PDB entry 9PLO | electron microscopy, 2.74 A resolution | chains B and G of the 5 polymer chains in the assembly

[Chain B]
Molecule: Guanine nucleotide-binding protein G(I)/G(S)/G(T) subunit beta-1
From: Homo sapiens
UniProtKB: P62873 (GBB1_HUMAN); residues 2-340 here = UniProt positions 2-340
Chain sequence (358 residues; each row starts with the number of its first residue; numbers below 1 keep their minus sign (Met-17 is residue -17)):
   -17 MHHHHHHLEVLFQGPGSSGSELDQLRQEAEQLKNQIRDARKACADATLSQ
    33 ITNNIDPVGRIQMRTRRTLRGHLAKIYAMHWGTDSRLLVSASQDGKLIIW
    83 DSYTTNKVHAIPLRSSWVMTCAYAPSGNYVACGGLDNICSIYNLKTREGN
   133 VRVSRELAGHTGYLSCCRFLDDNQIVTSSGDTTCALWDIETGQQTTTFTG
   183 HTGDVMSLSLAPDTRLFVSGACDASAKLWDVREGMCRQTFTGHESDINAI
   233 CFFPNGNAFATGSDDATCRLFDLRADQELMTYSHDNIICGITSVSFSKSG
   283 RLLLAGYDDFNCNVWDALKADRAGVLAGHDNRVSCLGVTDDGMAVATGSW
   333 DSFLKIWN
Unresolved in the structure: -17 to 5
Sequence notes: expression tag (-17 to 1)
Curated features (UniProtKB/Swiss-Prot):
  - modified residue: Ser2 (N-acetylserine), His266 (Phosphohistidine)
  - natural variant: Leu30 (L30F: In MRD42; uncertain significance), Arg52 (R52G: In MRD42), Gly64 (G64V: In MRD42), Asp76 (D76E: In MRD42; D76G: In MRD42), Gly77 (G77S: In MRD42), Lys78 (K78R: In MRD42), Ile80 (I80N: In MRD42; I80T: In MRD42), His91 (H91R: In MRD42; uncertain significance), Ala92 (A92T: In MRD42), Pro94 (P94S: In MRD42), Leu95 (L95P: In MRD42), Arg96 (R96L: In MRD42), 5 further natural variant entries in UniProt

[Chain G]
Molecule: Guanine nucleotide-binding protein G(I)/G(S)/G(O) subunit gamma-2
From: Homo sapiens
UniProtKB: P59768 (GBG2_HUMAN); residues 1-71 here = UniProt positions 1-71
Chain sequence (71 residues; each row starts with the number of its first residue):
     1 MASNNTASIAQARKLVEQLKMEANIDRIKVSKAAADLMAYCEAHAKEDPL
    51 LTPVPASENPFREKKFFCAIL
Unresolved in the structure: 1-8, 63-71
Curated features (UniProtKB/Swiss-Prot):
  - modified residue: Ala2 (N-acetylalanine), Cys68 (Cysteine methyl ester)
  - lipidation: Cys68 (S-geranylgeranyl cysteine)

[Interface between chain B and chain G]
Residue-residue contacts (77):
  Leu7(B) - Ala12(G)  hydrophobic
  Leu7(B) - Val16(G)
  Glu10(B) - Val16(G)
  Glu10(B) - Lys20(G)  salt bridge
  Ala11(B) - Leu19(G)
  Leu14(B) - Leu19(G)
  Leu14(B) - Lys20(G)
  Leu14(B) - Ala23(G)  hydrophobic
  Gln17(B) - Ala23(G)
  Ile18(B) - Ala23(G)  hydrophobic
  Ile18(B) - Arg27(G)
  Cys25(B) - Arg27(G)
  Cys25(B) - Ile28(G)
  Cys25(B) - Val30(G)
  Ala26(B) - Val30(G)  hydrophobic
  Asp27(B) - Val30(G)
  Asp27(B) - Ser31(G)  hydrogen bond
  Ala28(B) - Val30(G)
  Ala28(B) - Ser31(G)
  Leu30(B) - Ala34(G)  hydrophobic
  Ile33(B) - Ser31(G)
  Ile33(B) - Met38(G)  hydrophobic
  Thr34(B) - Met38(G)
  Ile37(B) - Met38(G)  hydrophobic
  Ile37(B) - Glu42(G)
  Val40(B) - Leu51(G)  hydrophobic
  Met45(B) - Leu50(G)  hydrophobic
  Arg48(B) - Asn59(G)
  Arg48(B) - Phe61(G)
  Arg49(B) - Pro60(G)
  Arg49(B) - Phe61(G)
  Arg49(B) - Arg62(G)
  Ser84(B) - Phe61(G)
  Tyr85(B) - Pro60(G)
  Tyr85(B) - Phe61(G)  hydrophobic
  Cys218(B) - Gln18(G)
  Cys218(B) - Glu22(G)  hydrogen bond
  Arg219(B) - Glu22(G)
  Arg219(B) - Ile25(G)
  Gln220(B) - Glu22(G)
  Gln220(B) - Ile25(G)
  Thr221(B) - Glu22(G)  hydrogen bond
  Phe235(B) - Leu37(G)  hydrophobic
  Phe235(B) - Tyr40(G)  hydrophobic
  Pro236(B) - Tyr40(G)
  Asn237(B) - Leu37(G)
  Asn237(B) - Tyr40(G)
  Asn239(B) - Asp36(G)
  Asp254(B) - Ala33(G)
  Arg256(B) - Arg27(G)
  Arg256(B) - Ile28(G)  hydrogen bond (backbone-backbone)
  Arg256(B) - Lys32(G)
  Arg256(B) - Asp36(G)  salt bridge
  Asp258(B) - Arg27(G)  salt bridge
  Leu261(B) - Val30(G)  hydrophobic
  Ser279(B) - Asp48(G)  hydrogen bond
  Lys280(B) - Tyr40(G)
  Ser281(B) - Tyr40(G)
  Ser281(B) - Cys41(G)
  Ser281(B) - His44(G)
  Ser281(B) - Ala45(G)
  Ser281(B) - Asp48(G)  hydrogen bond
  Ser281(B) - Leu51(G)
  Gly282(B) - Cys41(G)
  Arg283(B) - Cys41(G)  hydrogen bond (backbone-side chain)
  Arg283(B) - Leu51(G)
  Leu300(B) - Cys41(G)  hydrophobic
  Asp323(B) - Pro49(G)
  Gly324(B) - Pro49(G)
  Gly324(B) - Leu50(G)
  Met325(B) - Pro49(G)
  Met325(B) - Leu50(G)
  Met325(B) - Pro60(G)
  Ala326(B) - Phe61(G)  hydrophobic
  Val327(B) - Leu50(G)  hydrophobic
  Ile338(B) - Phe61(G)  hydrophobic
  Asn340(B) - Asn59(G)  hydrogen bond
Also at the interface, not in a pair above, chain B (55 interface residues in all): Arg8, Lys15, Arg22, Ile43, Trp63, Ala240, Ala257, Leu284, Val320, Trp339
Also at the interface, not in a pair above, chain G (35 interface residues in all): Asp26, Lys29, Ala35, Val54

[Summary]
The interface between chain B and chain G involves 55 residues on one side and 35 on the other; the contacts
include 8 hydrogen bonds and 3 salt bridges. Polar contacts include Glu10(B)-Lys20(G), Arg256(B)-Asp36(G) and
Asp258(B)-Arg27(G).
Here chain B is Guanine nucleotide-binding protein G(I)/G(S)/G(T) subunit beta-1 and chain G is Guanine
nucleotide-binding protein G(I)/G(S)/G(O) subunit gamma-2, both from Homo sapiens. Entry 9PLO (Structure of
alpha2a adrenergic receptor in complex with Go heterotrimer, scFv16, and
N-(5-methylnaphthalen-1-yl)pyridin-4-amine (compound 4905)) was determined by electron microscopy.
